PDB entry 7X4N | X-ray diffraction, 2.88 A resolution | chains A and E of the 4 polymer chains in the assembly

[Chain A]
Name: Tubulin alpha-1A chain
Organism: Sus scrofa
Reference sequence: P02550 (TBA1A_PIG); residue numbers follow UniProt; this construct covers 1-451
Sequence (451 residues; row label = number of the first residue in the row):
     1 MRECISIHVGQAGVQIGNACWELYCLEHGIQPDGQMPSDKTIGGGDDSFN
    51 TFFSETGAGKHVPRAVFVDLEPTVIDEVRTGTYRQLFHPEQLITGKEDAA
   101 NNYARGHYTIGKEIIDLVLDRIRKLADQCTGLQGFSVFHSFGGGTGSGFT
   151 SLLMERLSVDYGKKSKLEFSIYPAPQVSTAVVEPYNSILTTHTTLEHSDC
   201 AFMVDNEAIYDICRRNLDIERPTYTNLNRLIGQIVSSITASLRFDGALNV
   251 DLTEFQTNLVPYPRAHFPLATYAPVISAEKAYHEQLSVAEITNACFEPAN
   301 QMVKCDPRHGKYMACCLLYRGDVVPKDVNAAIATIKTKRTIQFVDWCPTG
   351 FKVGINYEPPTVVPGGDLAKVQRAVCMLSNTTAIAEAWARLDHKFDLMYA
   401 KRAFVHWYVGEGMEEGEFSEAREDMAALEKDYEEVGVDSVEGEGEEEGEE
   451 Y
Disordered / not traced: 46-47, 438-451
Ion coordination: Mg2+: E71 (together with GTP)
Residues lining bound ligands: GTP (guanosine-5'-triphosphate): G10, Q11, A12, Q15, I16, D69, E71, D98, A99, N101, S140, G142, G143, G144, T145, G146, I171, P173, V177, S178, T179, E183, N206, Y224, L227, N228, I231
Swiss-Prot annotation at these positions:
  - active site: E254
  - binding site (GTP): G10, Q11, A12, Q15, E71, A99, S140, G143, G144, T145, G146, T179, E183, N206, Y224, N228, L252
  - binding site (Mg(2+)): E71
  - site: Y451 (Involved in polymerization)
  - modified residue: K40 (N6-acetyllysine), Y282 (3'-nitrotyrosine), S439 (Phosphoserine), E443 (5-glutamyl polyglutamate), E445 (5-glutamyl polyglutamate), Y451 (3'-nitrotyrosine)

[Chain E]
Name: Kinesin-like protein
Organism: Caenorhabditis elegans
Reference sequence: G5EGS3 (G5EGS3_CAEEL); residues 1-365 here = UniProt positions 1-365
Sequence (365 residues; row label = number of the first residue in the row):
     1 MADTCVQVALRIRPQGNREKLEGSRVCTSVLPNDPQVTIGGDRSFTYDHV
    51 FDMPTLQYVVYESCVEKLVDGLFDGYNATVLAYGQTGSGKTHTMGTAFDA
   101 AVTQKEEDLGVIPRAIQHTFRKIAECKAQAIEQGLLEPAFEVSVQFVELY
   151 NDDVLDLLSDDRSMSSSIRIHEDSRGEIVLHGVEQRSVFDMHGTMDILKN
   201 GALNRTVAATNMNEQSSRSHAIFTLHLKQQRVAANPLDESGEQKTGELEM
   251 EMLCAKFHFVDLAGSERMKRTGATGDRAKEGISINVGLLALGNVIAALGG
   301 ANGKVSHVPYRDSKLTRLLQDSLGGNSRTLMIACCSPSDSDFVETLNTMK
   351 YANRAKEIKNKVVAN
Disordered / not traced: 1-3, 103, 133-136, 163-166, 234-250, 301-304
Ion coordination: Mg2+: T91, S217 (together with AMP-PNP)
Residues lining bound ligands: AMP-PNP (ANP; phosphoaminophosphonic acid-adenylate ester): R11, R13, P14, Q85, T86, G87, S88, G89, K90, T91, H92, N213, Q215, S216, S217, L262, A263, G264
Swiss-Prot annotation at these positions:
  - binding site (ATP): G84 to T91
  - binding site (Mg(2+)): T91, S217
From the paper describing this entry:
  - binding site for AMP-PNP: S217, G264
  - contacts within the chain: Y150-N151, D152-K314, R218-E266

[How chain A and chain E interact]
Residue-residue contacts (29):
  H107(A) with K269(E), hydrogen bond
  Y108(A) with M268(E); K269(E)
  E155(A) with K269(E), salt bridge
  R402(A) with N293(E); Y351(E)
  V405(A) with L289(E), hydrophobic
  H406(A) with L289(E)
  V409(A) with I282(E); N285(E); V286(E); L289(E), hydrophobic
  G410(A) with I282(E)
  G412(A) with M268(E); I282(E)
  M413(A) with N285(E)
  E414(A) with S265(E); E266(E); R267(E), salt bridge; N285(E); N347(E), hydrogen bond
  E415(A) with N347(E); Y351(E), hydrogen bond
  G416(A) with R267(E); N347(E)
  E417(A) with R267(E)
  S419(A) with K350(E), hydrogen bond
  E420(A) with R267(E), salt bridge; V343(E)
Interface residues without a listed pair, chain A (18 interface residues in all): K112, E411
Interface residues without a listed pair, chain E (15 interface residues in all): T274
Interface features reported in the paper:
  - pairs named by the authors: E155(A)-K269(E) (salt bridge), E414(A)-R267(E), E420(A)-R267(E), V343(E)-E420(A) (hydrophobic contact)

[Summary]
18 residues of chain A face 15 of chain E across their interface; the contacts include 4 hydrogen bonds and 3
salt bridges. Polar pairs include E155(A)-K269(E), E414(A)-R267(E) and E420(A)-R267(E). The authors report a
salt bridge between E155(A) and K269(E); contacts between E414(A) and R267(E) and E420(A) and R267(E); a
hydrophobic contact between V343(E) and E420(A). From the paper: a binding site for AMP-PNP at S217(E) and
G264(E); contacts within the chain involving Y150(E), N151(E) and D152(E) among others.
Chain A is Tubulin alpha-1A chain (Sus scrofa) and chain E is Kinesin-like protein (Caenorhabditis elegans);
the structure, Crystal Structure of C. elegans kinesin-4 KLP-12 complexed with tubulin and DARPin, was
determined by X-ray diffraction.
